7SVV - chains A and B of the 22 polymer chains in the assembly; structure by electron microscopy, 3.54 A resolution.

Chain A (and B):
Molecule: TnsC filament
Organism: [Scytonema hofmanni] UTEX 2349
Notes: chain B of this document is another copy of the same molecule, construct and numbering; everything in this record applies to it too
Amino-acid sequence (276 residues; row label = number of the first residue in the row):
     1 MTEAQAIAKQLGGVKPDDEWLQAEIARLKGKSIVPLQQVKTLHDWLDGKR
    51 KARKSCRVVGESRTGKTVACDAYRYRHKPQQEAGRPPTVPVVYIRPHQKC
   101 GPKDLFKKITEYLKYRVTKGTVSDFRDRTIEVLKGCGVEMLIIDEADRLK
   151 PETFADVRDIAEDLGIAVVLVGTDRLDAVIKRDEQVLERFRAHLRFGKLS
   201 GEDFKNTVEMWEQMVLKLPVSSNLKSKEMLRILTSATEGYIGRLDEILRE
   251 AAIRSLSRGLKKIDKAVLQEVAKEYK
Disordered / not traced: 1-18, 276
Ion coordination: Mg2+: T67 (together with AMP-PNP)
Ligand contacts: AMP-PNP: K31, S32, I33, V34, P35, L36, E61, S62, R63, T64, G65, K66, T67, V68, D144, E145, W211, I241, G242, D245

Chain A / chain B interface:
Residue-residue contacts (23; chain A residue first):
  K49(A) - E274(B)  salt bridge
  K51(A) - K29(B)  hydrogen bond (backbone-side chain)
  R126(A) - H97(B)
  E152(A) - Q98(B)
  E152(A) - K99(B)  salt bridge
  A155(A) - Q98(B)
  A155(A) - R148(B)
  R158(A) - R148(B)
  D159(A) - R148(B)  salt bridge
  E162(A) - R95(B)  salt bridge
  D163(A) - R95(B)  salt bridge
  E184(A) - E61(B)
  E184(A) - S62(B)  hydrogen bond
  Q185(A) - E145(B)  hydrogen bond
  E188(A) - S62(B)
  E188(A) - R63(B)
  E188(A) - R243(B)  salt bridge
  R191(A) - A236(B)  hydrogen bond (side chain-backbone)
  R191(A) - R243(B)
  R191(A) - Y275(B)
  A192(A) - E274(B)
  H193(A) - E274(B)
  H193(A) - Y275(B)
Other interface residues (no listed pair), chain A (19 interface residues in all): A52, K54, D183, R189
Other interface residues (no listed pair), chain B (17 interface residues in all): T173, R175, E246

Summary:
Chain A and chain B form an interface of 19 and 17 residues respectively; the contacts include 4 hydrogen
bonds and 6 salt bridges. Polar pairs include K49(A)-E274(B), E152(A)-K99(B) and D159(A)-R148(B). Ligands of
chain A: AMP-PNP.
Both chains are TnsC filament ([Scytonema hofmanni] UTEX 2349). Entry 7SVV (TnsBctd-TnsC complex) was
determined by electron microscopy (same publication as 7SVW).
